Entry 1P3P (X-ray diffraction, 2.70 A resolution); this record covers chains J and A of the 10 polymer chains in the assembly.

== Chain J ==
Molecule: Palindromic 146bp Human Alpha-Satellite DNA fragment
Source organism: Homo sapiens
Sequence (146 nucleotides; numbered 147 to 292; the number before each row is that of its first residue):
   147 ATCAATATCC ACCTGCAGAT TCTACCAAAA GTGTATTTGG AAACTGCTCC ATCAAAAGGC
   207 ATGTTCAGCG GAATTCCGCT GAACATGCCT TTTGATGGAG CAGTTTCCAA ATACACTTTT
   267 GGTAGAATCT GCAGGTGGAT ATTGAT

== Chain A ==
Protein: Histone H3
Source organism: Xenopus laevis
Reference sequence: Q7ZT64 (Q7ZT64_9ZZZZ); residues 401-535 here correspond to UniProt positions 2-136 (UniProt number = residue number - 399)
Sequence (135 residues; numbered 401 to 535; the number before each row is that of its first residue):
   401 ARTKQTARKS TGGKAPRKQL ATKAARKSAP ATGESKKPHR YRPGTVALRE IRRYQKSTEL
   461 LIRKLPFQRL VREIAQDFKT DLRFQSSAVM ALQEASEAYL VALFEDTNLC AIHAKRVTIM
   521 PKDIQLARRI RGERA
Unresolved in the structure: 401-435
Sequence notes: conflict Glu434 (Gly35 in Q7ZT64), Ser435 (Val36 in Q7ZT64), Ala502 (Gly103 in Q7ZT64)

== Interface between chain J and chain A ==
Pairs across the interface - 28 pairs, chain J then chain A:
  DA151(J) - His439(A)  phosphate contact
  DT152(J) - His439(A)  phosphate contact
  DT152(J) - Tyr441(A)  sugar contact
  DA153(J) - Tyr441(A)  sugar contact
  DA153(J) - Arg449(A)  phosphate contact
  DT154(J) - Arg449(A)  phosphate contact
  DA228(J) - Pro443(A)  phosphate contact
  DA228(J) - Gly444(A)  hydrogen bond to the phosphate
  DA229(J) - Arg440(A)  hydrogen bond to the base
  DA229(J) - Tyr441(A)  sugar contact
  DA229(J) - Arg442(A)  phosphate contact
  DA229(J) - Pro443(A)  phosphate contact
  DA229(J) - Gly444(A)  hydrogen bond to the phosphate
  DA229(J) - Thr445(A)  hydrogen bond to the phosphate
  DA229(J) - Val446(A)  hydrogen bond to the phosphate
  DA229(J) - Ala447(A)  hydrogen bond to the phosphate
  DC230(J) - Arg440(A)  hydrogen bond to the sugar
  DC230(J) - Tyr441(A)  hydrogen bond to the phosphate
  DC230(J) - Val446(A)  phosphate contact
  DT237(J) - Arg463(A)  hydrogen bond to the sugar
  DT237(J) - Leu465(A)  phosphate contact
  DT237(J) - Pro466(A)  phosphate contact
  DT237(J) - Arg469(A)  salt bridge to the phosphate
  DT238(J) - Arg463(A)  phosphate contact
  DT238(J) - Lys464(A)  hydrogen bond to the phosphate
  DT238(J) - Leu465(A)  hydrogen bond to the phosphate
  DA245(J) - Arg483(A)  sugar contact
  DG246(J) - Arg483(A)  salt bridge to the phosphate
Interface residues without a listed pair, chain J (15 interface residues in all): DA150, DC155, DA218, DA231
Interface residues without a listed pair, chain A (22 interface residues in all): Lys436, Lys437, Glu450, Lys456, Asp481, Lys515

== Overview ==
The interface between chain J and chain A involves 15 residues on one side and 22 on the other; the contacts
include 11 hydrogen bonds and 2 salt bridges. Polar contacts include DA229(J)-Arg440(A), DC230(J)-Arg440(A)
and DT237(J)-Arg463(A).
Here chain J is Palindromic 146bp Human Alpha-Satellite DNA fragment (Homo sapiens) and chain A is Histone H3
(Xenopus laevis). Entry 1P3P (Crystallographic Studies of Nucleosome Core Particles containing Histone 'Sin'
Mutants) was determined by X-ray diffraction, deposited together with 1P34, 1P3A, 1P3B, 1P3F, 1P3G, 1P3I and 4
further entries.
